PDB entry 5EFW | X-ray diffraction, 2.10 A resolution | chains A and B of the 3 polymer chains in the assembly

# Chain A
Molecule: NPH1-1
From: Avena sativa
Reference sequence: O49003 (O49003_AVESA); residues 404-546 here = UniProt positions 404-546
Sequence (145 residues; row label = number of the first residue in the row):
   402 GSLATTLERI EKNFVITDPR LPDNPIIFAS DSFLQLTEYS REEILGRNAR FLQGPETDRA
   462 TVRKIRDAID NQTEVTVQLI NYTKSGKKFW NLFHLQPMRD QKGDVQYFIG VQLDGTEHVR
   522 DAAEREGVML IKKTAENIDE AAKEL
Not modelled in the structure: 402-405
Differences from the reference sequence: expression tag (402-403); engineered mutation Ala450 (Cys in O49003)
Residues lining bound ligands: FMN (flavin mononucleotide): Val416, Thr418, Asn425, Asn449, Ala450, Arg451, Leu453, Gln454, Val463, Ile466, Arg467, Ile470, Leu480, Asn482, Asn492, Phe494, Leu496, Phe509, Ile510, Gly511, Gln513
What the authors report for this chain:
  - mutagenesis - I539E (Kd > 4 uM): decreased binding to Z-dark, a small protein based on the Z domain affibody (chain B)

# Chain B
Molecule: Z-dark, a small protein based on the Z domain affibody
From: Staphylococcus aureus
Notes: antibody fragment or engineered binder
Sequence (60 residues; each row starts with the number of its first residue; numbers below 1 keep their minus sign (Gly-1 is residue -1)):
    -1 GSVDNKFNKE KTRAGAEIHS LPNLNVEQKF AFIVSLFDDP SQSANLLAEA KKLNDAQAPK
Not modelled in the structure: -1 to 3

# How chain A and chain B interact
Pairs across the interface (9):
  Glu409(A) - Lys58(B)  salt bridge
  Asp432(A) - Lys58(B)  salt bridge
  Arg442(A) - Ala54(B)
  Arg442(A) - Lys58(B)
  Glu443(A) - Asn21(B)
  Glu443(A) - Leu22(B)
  Glu443(A) - Asn23(B)  hydrogen bond (backbone-side chain)
  Leu446(A) - Asn23(B)  hydrogen bond (backbone-side chain)
  Leu446(A) - Gln55(B)
Interface residues without a listed pair, chain A (6 interface residues in all): Gly447
Interface residues without a listed pair, chain B (7 interface residues in all): Glu25

# In short
6 residues of chain A and 7 residues of chain B are in contact, with 2 hydrogen bonds and 2 salt bridges.
Among the polar pairs are Glu409(A)-Lys58(B), Asp432(A)-Lys58(B) and Glu443(A)-Asn23(B). The paper reports
that I539E of chain A reduces binding to Z-dark, a small protein based on the Z domain affibody (chain B).
Here chain A is NPH1-1 (Avena sativa) and chain B is Z-dark, a small protein based on the Z domain affibody
(Staphylococcus aureus). Entry 5EFW (Crystal structure of LOV2-Zdk1 - the complex of oat LOV2 and the affibody
protein Zdark1) was determined by X-ray diffraction (same publication as 5DJU).
